Entry 7CAI (electron microscopy, 3.49 A resolution); this record covers chains A and E of the 7 polymer chains in the assembly.

== Chain A ==
Name: Spike glycoprotein
From: Severe acute respiratory syndrome coronavirus 2
UniProtKB: P0DTC2 (SPIKE_SARS2); numbering as in UniProt (aligned over 1-1208)
Chain sequence (1208 residues; each row starts with the number of its first residue):
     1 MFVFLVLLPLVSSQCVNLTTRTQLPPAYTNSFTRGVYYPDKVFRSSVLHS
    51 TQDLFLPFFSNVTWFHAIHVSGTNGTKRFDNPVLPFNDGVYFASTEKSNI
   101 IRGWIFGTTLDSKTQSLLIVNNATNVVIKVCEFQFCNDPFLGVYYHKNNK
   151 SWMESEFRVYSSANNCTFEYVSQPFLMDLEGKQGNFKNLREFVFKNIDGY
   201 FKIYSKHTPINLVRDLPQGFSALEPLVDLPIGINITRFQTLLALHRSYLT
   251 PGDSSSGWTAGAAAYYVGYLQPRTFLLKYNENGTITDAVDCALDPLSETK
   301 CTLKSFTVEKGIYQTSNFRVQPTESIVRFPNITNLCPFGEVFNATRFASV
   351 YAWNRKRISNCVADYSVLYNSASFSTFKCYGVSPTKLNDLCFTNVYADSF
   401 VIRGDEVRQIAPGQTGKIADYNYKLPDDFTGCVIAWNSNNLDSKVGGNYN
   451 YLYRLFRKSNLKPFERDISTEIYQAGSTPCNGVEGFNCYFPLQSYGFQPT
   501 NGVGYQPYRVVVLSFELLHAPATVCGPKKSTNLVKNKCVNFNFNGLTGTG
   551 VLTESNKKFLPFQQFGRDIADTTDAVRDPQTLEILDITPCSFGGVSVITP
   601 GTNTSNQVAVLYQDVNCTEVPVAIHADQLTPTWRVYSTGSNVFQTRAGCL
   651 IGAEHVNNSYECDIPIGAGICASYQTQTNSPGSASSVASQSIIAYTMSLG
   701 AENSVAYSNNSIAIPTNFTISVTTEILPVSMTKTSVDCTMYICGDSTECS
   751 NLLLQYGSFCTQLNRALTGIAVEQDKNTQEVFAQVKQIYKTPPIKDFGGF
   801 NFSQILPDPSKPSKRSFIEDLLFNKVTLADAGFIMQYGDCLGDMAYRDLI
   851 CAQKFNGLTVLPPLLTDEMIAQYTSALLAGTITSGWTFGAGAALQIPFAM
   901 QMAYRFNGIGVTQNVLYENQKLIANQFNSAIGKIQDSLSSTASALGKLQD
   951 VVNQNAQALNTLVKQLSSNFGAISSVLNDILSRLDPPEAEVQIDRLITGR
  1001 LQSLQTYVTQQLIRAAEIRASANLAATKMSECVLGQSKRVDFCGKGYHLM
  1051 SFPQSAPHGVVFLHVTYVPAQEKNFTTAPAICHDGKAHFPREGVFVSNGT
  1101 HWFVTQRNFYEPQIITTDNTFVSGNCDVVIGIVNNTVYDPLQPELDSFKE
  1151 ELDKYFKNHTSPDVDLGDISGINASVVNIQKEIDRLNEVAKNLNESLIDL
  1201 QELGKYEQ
Disordered / not traced: 1-24, 70-79, 173-185, 246-262, 445-446, 621-640, 677-688, 828-853, 1148-1208
Sequence notes: engineered mutation G682 (Arg in P0DTC2), S683 (Arg in P0DTC2), S685 (Arg in P0DTC2), M835 (Lys in P0DTC2), M844 (Ile in P0DTC2), Y846 (Ala in P0DTC2), P986 (Lys in P0DTC2), P987 (Val in P0DTC2)
Swiss-Prot annotation at these positions:
  - region: N280 to C301 (Putative superantigen), R403 to D405 (Integrin-binding motif), N448 to F456 (Immunodominant HLA epitope recognized by the CD8+), P681, A684 (Putative superantigen), S816 to Y837 (Fusion peptide 1), D1163 to E1202 (Heptad repeat 2)
  - site: R815, S816 (Cleavage)
  - glycosylation: N17 (N-linked (GlcNAc...) (complex) asparagine), N61 (N-linked (GlcNAc...) (hybrid) asparagine), N74 (N-linked (GlcNAc...) (complex) asparagine), N122 (N-linked (GlcNAc...) (hybrid) asparagine), N149 (N-linked (GlcNAc...) (complex) asparagine), N165 (N-linked (GlcNAc...) (complex) asparagine), N234 (N-linked (GlcNAc...) (high mannose) asparagine), N282 (N-linked (GlcNAc...) (complex) asparagine), T323 (O-linked (GalNAc) threonine), S325 (O-linked (HexNAc...) serine), N331 (N-linked (GlcNAc...) (complex) asparagine), N343 (N-linked (GlcNAc...) (complex) asparagine), N603 (N-linked (GlcNAc...) (hybrid) asparagine), N616 (N-linked (GlcNAc...) (complex) asparagine), N657 (N-linked (GlcNAc...) (complex) asparagine), T676 (O-linked (GlcNAc...) threonine), T678 (O-linked (GlcNAc...) threonine), N709 (N-linked (GlcNAc...) (high mannose) asparagine), N717 (N-linked (GlcNAc...) (hybrid) asparagine), N801 (N-linked (GlcNAc...) (hybrid) asparagine) and 6 more in UniProt
Cystine bridges: C131-C166, C291-C301, C336-C361, C379-C432, C480-C488, C617-C649, C662-C671, C738-C760, C743-C749, C1032-C1043, C1082-C1126
Glycans and other covalent adducts: N-acetylglucosamine (NAG) linked to N61, N122, N234, N282, N331, N343, N603, N616, N657, N709, N717, N801, N1074, N1098, N1134
From the paper describing this entry:
  - mutagenesis - V367F: unchanged binding to H014

== Chain E ==
Name: Heavy chain of H014 Fab
From: Homo sapiens
Notes: antibody fragment or engineered binder
Chain sequence (223 residues; numbered 1 to 223; the number before each row is that of its first residue):
     1 EVQLVQSGAEVKKPGATVKISCKVSGYSFSNYYIHWVKQAPGKSLEWIGY
    51 IDPFNGGTSDNLKFKGAATLTADTSTDTAYMELSSLRSEDTAVYYCARSE
   101 YDPYYVMDYWGQGTTVTVSSASTKGPSVFPLAPSSKSTSGGTAALGCLVK
   151 DYFPEPVTVSWNSGALTSGVHTFPAVLQSSGLYSLSSVVTVPSSSLGTQT
   201 YICNVNHKPSNTKVDKKVEPKSC
Disordered / not traced: 1, 135-139, 221-223
Cystine bridges: C22-C96, C147-C203

== Interface between chain A and chain E ==
Contacting residue pairs (29; chain A residue first):
  Y369(A) with L62(E)
  S375(A) with P103(E)
  T376(A) with Y50(E), hydrogen bond; P103(E); Y105(E), hydrogen bond
  F377(A) with Y50(E), hydrogen bond (backbone-side chain)
  K378(A) with Y33(E); Y50(E); D52(E); G57(E), hydrogen bond (side chain-backbone)
  C379(A) with G57(E)
  Y380(A) with N55(E); Y101(E)
  V382(A) with G57(E)
  S383(A) with G56(E); G57(E); T58(E)
  P384(A) with T58(E); S59(E)
  T385(A) with D60(E); K65(E)
  D405(A) with Y104(E), hydrogen bond
  V407(A) with D102(E); P103(E)
  R408(A) with D102(E), hydrogen bond (backbone-side chain)
  A411(A) with Y101(E)
  P412(A) with F54(E), hydrophobic; N55(E)
  Q414(A) with Y101(E)
Also at the interface, not in a pair above, chain A (20 interface residues in all): G413, D427, G504
Also at the interface, not in a pair above, chain E (18 interface residues in all): I51

== Summary ==
Chain A and chain E form an interface of 20 and 18 residues respectively, with 6 hydrogen bonds. Among the
polar pairs are T376(A)-Y50(E), T376(A)-Y105(E) and F377(A)-Y50(E). Covalently linked N-acetylglucosamine: at
N61(A), N122(A), N234(A), N282(A), N331(A) and N343(A) and 9 more. From the paper: V367F of chain A leaves
binding to H014 unchanged.
Here chain A is Spike glycoprotein (Severe acute respiratory syndrome coronavirus 2) and chain E is Heavy
chain of H014 Fab (Homo sapiens). Entry 7CAI (SARS-CoV-2 S trimer with two RBDs in the open state and
complexed with two H014 Fab) was determined by electron microscopy together with 7CAC, 7CAB, 7CAK and 7CAH
from the same study.
